PDB entry 6N4F | X-ray diffraction, 3.01 A resolution | chains A and D of the 6 polymer chains in the assembly

Chain A:
Molecule: Hemagglutinin HA1
From: unidentified influenza virus
Reference sequence: A0A218KIQ1 (A0A218KIQ1_9INFA); residues 1-329 here correspond to UniProt positions 17-345 (UniProt number = residue number + 16)
Sequence (334 residues; row label = number of the first residue in the row; numbers below 1 keep their minus sign (Ala-4 is residue -4)):
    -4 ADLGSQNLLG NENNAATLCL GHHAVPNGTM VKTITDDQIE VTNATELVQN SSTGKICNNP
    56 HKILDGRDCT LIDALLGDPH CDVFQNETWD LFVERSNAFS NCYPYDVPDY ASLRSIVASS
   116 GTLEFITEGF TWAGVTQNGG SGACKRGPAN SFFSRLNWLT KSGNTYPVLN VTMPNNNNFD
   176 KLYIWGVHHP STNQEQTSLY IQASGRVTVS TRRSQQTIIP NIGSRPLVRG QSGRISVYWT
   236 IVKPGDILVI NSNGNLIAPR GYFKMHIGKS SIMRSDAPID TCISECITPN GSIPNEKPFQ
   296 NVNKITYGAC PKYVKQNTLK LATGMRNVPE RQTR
Disordered / not traced: -4 to 7, 325-329
Construct notes: expression tag (-4 to 0)
Disulfides: Cys52-Cys277, Cys64-Cys76, Cys97-Cys139, Cys281-Cys305
From the paper describing this entry:
  - specificity-determining residues: Gln226, Gly228 (proposed by the authors, not directly observed)

Chain D:
Molecule: Hemagglutinin HA2
From: unidentified influenza virus
Reference sequence: A0A2U5FPI7 (A0A2U5FPI7_9INFA); residues 1-174 here correspond to UniProt positions 346-519 (UniProt number = residue number + 345)
Sequence (182 residues; numbered 1 to 182; the number before each row is that of its first residue):
     1 GLFGAIAGFI ENGWEGMVDG WYGFRHQNSE GTGQAADLKS TQAAIDQING KLNRVIEKTN
    61 EKFHQIEKEF SEVEGRIQDL ERYVEDTKVD LWSYNAELLV ALENQNTIDL TDSEMNKLFE
   121 KTRRQLRENA EDMGNGCFKI YHKCDNACIE SIRNGTYDHN IYRDEAVNNR FQIKSGRLVP
   181 RG
Disordered / not traced: 173-182
Construct notes: expression tag (175-182)
Disulfides: Cys144-Cys148
Covalently attached groups: covalent link Gly50-Arg54

How chain A and chain D interact:
Pairs across the interface (14; chain A residue first):
  Lys27(A) - Arg54(D)
  Thr28(A) - Arg54(D)  hydrogen bond (backbone-side chain)
  Ile29(A) - Gly50(D)
  Ile29(A) - Lys51(D)
  Ile29(A) - Arg54(D)  hydrogen bond (backbone-side chain)
  Ile29(A) - Glu103(D)
  Ile29(A) - Asn106(D)
  Thr30(A) - Gln47(D)
  Thr30(A) - Gly50(D)
  Thr30(A) - Arg54(D)  hydrogen bond (backbone-side chain)
  Thr30(A) - Asn106(D)
  Asp31(A) - Arg54(D)
  Asp32(A) - Arg54(D)  salt bridge
  Lys310(A) - Glu57(D)  salt bridge
Interface residues without a listed pair, chain D (9 interface residues in all): Asp46, Leu110

Overview:
7 residues of chain A face 9 of chain D across their interface; the contacts include 3 hydrogen bonds and 2
salt bridges. Among the polar pairs are Asp32(A)-Arg54(D), Lys310(A)-Glu57(D) and Thr28(A)-Arg54(D). From the
paper: specificity determinants Gln226(A) and Gly228(A).
Here chain A is Hemagglutinin HA1 and chain D is Hemagglutinin HA2, both from unidentified influenza virus.
Entry 6N4F (The crystal structure of hemagglutinin from A/canine/IL/11613/2015 (H3N2) influenza virus) was
determined by X-ray diffraction together with 6N4D from the same study.
